4LZJ - chains A and D; structure by X-ray diffraction, 2.40 A resolution.

[Chain A (and D)]
Name: N-acetylmuramic acid 6-phosphate etherase
Source organism: Haemophilus influenzae
Notes: EC 4.2.1.126; chain D of this document is another copy of the same molecule, construct and numbering; everything in this record applies to it too
Reference sequence: P44862 (MURQ_HAEIN); residues 1-303 here = UniProt positions 1-303
Amino-acid sequence (303 residues; each row starts with the number of its first residue):
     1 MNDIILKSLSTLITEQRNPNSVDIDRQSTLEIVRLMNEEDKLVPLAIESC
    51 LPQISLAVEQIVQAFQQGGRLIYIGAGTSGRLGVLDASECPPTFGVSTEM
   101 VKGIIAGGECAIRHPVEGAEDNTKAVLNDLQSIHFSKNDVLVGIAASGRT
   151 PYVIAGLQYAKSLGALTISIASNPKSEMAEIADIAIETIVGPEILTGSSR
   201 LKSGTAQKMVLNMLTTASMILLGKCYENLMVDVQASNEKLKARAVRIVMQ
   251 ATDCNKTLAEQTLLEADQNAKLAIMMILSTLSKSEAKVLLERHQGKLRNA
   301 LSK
Not modelled in the structure: 1-10 (chain D: 1-5, 303)
Small-molecule neighbours: 22H (2-(acetylamino)-3-O-[(1R)-1-carboxyethyl]-2-deoxy-6-O-phosphono-D-glucitol): E89, P92, T93, M230, V233, S236, N237, K239, L240, R243
UniProt features mapped onto this chain:
  - active site: E89 (Proton donor), E120

[Interface between chain A and chain D]
Contacting residue pairs (163):
  R17(A) - E227(D)  salt bridge
  R17(A) - N228(D)  hydrogen bond
  R17(A) - L229(D)
  R17(A) - Q250(D)
  N18(A) - N228(D)  hydrogen bond (backbone-side chain)
  S21(A) - N228(D)  hydrogen bond
  V22(A) - E227(D)
  V22(A) - N228(D)
  V22(A) - R298(D)
  D23(A) - R298(D)  salt bridge
  I24(A) - I220(D)
  I24(A) - E227(D)
  D25(A) - C225(D)
  D25(A) - Y226(D)
  D25(A) - E227(D)  hydrogen bond (side chain-backbone)
  D25(A) - R298(D)  salt bridge
  R26(A) - R298(D)
  T29(A) - S55(D)
  T29(A) - V58(D)
  T29(A) - E59(D)  hydrogen bond
  T29(A) - L221(D)
  L30(A) - L51(D)
  L30(A) - S55(D)  hydrogen bond (backbone-side chain)
  I32(A) - A217(D)  hydrophobic
  I32(A) - I220(D)  hydrophobic
  V33(A) - L51(D)
  V33(A) - S55(D)
  V33(A) - M213(D)
  V33(A) - A217(D)  hydrophobic
  R34(A) - L51(D)
  M36(A) - N212(D)
  M36(A) - M213(D)  hydrophobic
  M36(A) - T216(D)
  N37(A) - P44(D)  hydrogen bond (side chain-backbone)
  N37(A) - I47(D)
  N37(A) - E48(D)
  N37(A) - M213(D)
  D40(A) - P44(D)
  D40(A) - M209(D)
  D40(A) - M213(D)
  K41(A) - P44(D)
  K41(A) - E48(D)  salt bridge
  P44(A) - N37(D)  hydrogen bond (backbone-side chain)
  P44(A) - D40(D)
  P44(A) - K41(D)
  I47(A) - N37(D)
  E48(A) - N37(D)
  E48(A) - E38(D)
  E48(A) - K41(D)  salt bridge
  L51(A) - L30(D)
  L51(A) - V33(D)  hydrophobic
  L51(A) - R34(D)
  I54(A) - V33(D)  hydrophobic
  S55(A) - T29(D)
  S55(A) - L30(D)
  V58(A) - T29(D)
  E59(A) - T29(D)  hydrogen bond
  T78(A) - E89(D)  hydrogen bond
  R81(A) - L85(D)
  R81(A) - S88(D)  hydrogen bond
  R81(A) - E89(D)
  V84(A) - R113(D)
  L85(A) - R81(D)
  L85(A) - L82(D)  hydrophobic
  D86(A) - R200(D)  salt bridge
  S88(A) - R81(D)  hydrogen bond
  S88(A) - R113(D)
  E89(A) - T78(D)  hydrogen bond
  E89(A) - R81(D)  salt bridge
  E89(A) - R200(D)
  P92(A) - P115(D)  hydrophobic
  T93(A) - L195(D)
  F94(A) - L195(D)  hydrophobic
  T98(A) - H114(D)
  G103(A) - R113(D)  hydrogen bond (backbone-side chain)
  E109(A) - R113(D)  salt bridge
  I112(A) - I112(D)  hydrophobic
  I112(A) - R113(D)
  R113(A) - V84(D)
  R113(A) - S88(D)
  R113(A) - G103(D)  hydrogen bond (side chain-backbone)
  R113(A) - E109(D)  salt bridge
  I194(A) - N228(D)
  L195(A) - F94(D)  hydrophobic
  L195(A) - C225(D)  hydrophobic
  L195(A) - N228(D)
  L195(A) - M230(D)
  T196(A) - N228(D)  hydrogen bond (side chain-backbone)
  T196(A) - L229(D)
  S198(A) - T93(D)
  R200(A) - D86(D)  salt bridge
  R200(A) - E89(D)  salt bridge
  R200(A) - T93(D)
  R200(A) - F94(D)
  R200(A) - K208(D)  hydrogen bond (backbone-side chain)
  R200(A) - N212(D)
  R200(A) - T215(D)  hydrogen bond
  R200(A) - T216(D)  hydrogen bond
  L201(A) - K208(D)  hydrogen bond (backbone-side chain)
  L201(A) - N212(D)
  L201(A) - T216(D)
  G204(A) - K208(D)
  T205(A) - K208(D)  hydrogen bond
  T205(A) - M209(D)
  K208(A) - R200(D)  hydrogen bond (side chain-backbone)
  K208(A) - L201(D)  hydrogen bond (side chain-backbone)
  K208(A) - G204(D)
  K208(A) - T205(D)  hydrogen bond
  M209(A) - D40(D)
  M209(A) - T205(D)
  N212(A) - M36(D)
  N212(A) - R200(D)
  N212(A) - L201(D)
  M213(A) - V33(D)
  M213(A) - N37(D)
  M213(A) - D40(D)
  T215(A) - R200(D)  hydrogen bond
  T216(A) - M36(D)
  T216(A) - R200(D)  hydrogen bond
  T216(A) - L201(D)
  A217(A) - I32(D)  hydrophobic
  I220(A) - I24(D)
  I220(A) - I32(D)  hydrophobic
  L221(A) - T29(D)
  Y226(A) - D25(D)
  E227(A) - R17(D)  salt bridge
  E227(A) - V22(D)
  E227(A) - I24(D)
  E227(A) - D25(D)  hydrogen bond (backbone-side chain)
  N228(A) - R17(D)  hydrogen bond
  N228(A) - N18(D)  hydrogen bond (side chain-backbone)
  N228(A) - S21(D)  hydrogen bond
  N228(A) - V22(D)
  N228(A) - I194(D)
  N228(A) - L195(D)
  N228(A) - T196(D)  hydrogen bond (backbone-side chain)
  L229(A) - R17(D)
  L229(A) - L195(D)
  M230(A) - L195(D)
  M230(A) - T196(D)
  M230(A) - G197(D)
  M230(A) - S198(D)
  S236(A) - E117(D)
  S236(A) - G118(D)  hydrogen bond (backbone-backbone)
  N237(A) - E120(D)  hydrogen bond
  N237(A) - D121(D)
  E238(A) - D121(D)  hydrogen bond (backbone-side chain)
  K239(A) - L9(D)
  K239(A) - E15(D)
  K239(A) - E120(D)  salt bridge
  A242(A) - L6(D)  hydrogen bond (backbone-backbone)
  A242(A) - L9(D)
  R243(A) - L9(D)
  R243(A) - E15(D)  salt bridge
  R243(A) - G197(D)  hydrogen bond (side chain-backbone)
  V245(A) - L6(D)
  R246(A) - L6(D)
  R246(A) - L9(D)
  R246(A) - S10(D)
  R246(A) - E15(D)  hydrogen bond (side chain-backbone)
  Q250(A) - R17(D)
  R298(A) - D25(D)  salt bridge
  R298(A) - R26(D)
Other interface residues (no listed pair), chain A (80 interface residues in all): Q27, L45, L82, I105, C225, K241, M249, K256
Other interface residues (no listed pair), chain D (81 interface residues in all): K7, Q27, L45, P52, I54, G77, I105

[Overview]
80 residues of chain A and 81 residues of chain D are in contact, with 37 hydrogen bonds and 15 salt bridges.
Polar pairs include R17(A)-E227(D), D23(A)-R298(D) and D25(A)-R298(D). Chain A binds compound 22H. From
UniProt: active-site residues E89(A) and E120(A) on chain A.
Chain A and chain D are both N-acetylmuramic acid 6-phosphate etherase (Haemophilus influenzae); the
structure, Crystal Structure of MurQ from H.influenzae with bound inhibitor, was determined by X-ray
diffraction together with 4M0D from the same study.
